PDB entry 8OPC | electron microscopy, 2.99 A resolution | chains Aa and Ab of the 56 polymer chains in the assembly

# Chain Aa
Molecule: Genome polyprotein (Fragment)
From: Potato virus Y strain NTN
Reference sequence: A0A0A7DIV0 (A0A0A7DIV0_9POTV); residue numbers follow UniProt; this construct covers 1-267
Chain sequence (267 residues; each row starts with the number of its first residue):
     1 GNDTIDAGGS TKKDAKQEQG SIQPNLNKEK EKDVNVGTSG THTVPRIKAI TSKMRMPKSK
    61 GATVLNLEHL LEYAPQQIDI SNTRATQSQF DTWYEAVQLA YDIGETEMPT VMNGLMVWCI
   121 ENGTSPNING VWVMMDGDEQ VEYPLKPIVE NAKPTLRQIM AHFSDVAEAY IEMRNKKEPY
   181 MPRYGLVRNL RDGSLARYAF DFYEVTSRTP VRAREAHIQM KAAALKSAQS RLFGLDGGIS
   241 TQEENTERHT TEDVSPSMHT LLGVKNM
Unresolved in the structure: 1-41
What the authors report for this chain:
  - binding site for the 5-nt RNA strand (chain Ab): Ser125 to Gly130
  - conformationally variable residues (loop rearrangement, order/disorder transition): Lys53, Ser125 to Gly130, Ala222
  - mutagenesis - S39C/E72C: increased stability

# Chain Ab
Molecule: 5-nt RNA strand
From: Potato virus Y strain NTN
Sequence (5 nucleotides; each row starts with the number of its first residue):
     1 UUUUU

# How chain Aa and chain Ab interact
Pairs across the interface (25):
  Thr83(Aa) with U1(Ab), phosphate contact
  Asn122(Aa) with U5(Ab), hydrogen bond to the sugar
  Ser125(Aa) with U4(Ab), hydrogen bond to the phosphate; U5(Ab), base contact
  Pro126(Aa) with U3(Ab), phosphate contact; U4(Ab), phosphate contact
  Asn127(Aa) with U4(Ab), phosphate contact; U5(Ab), base contact
  Ile128(Aa) with U5(Ab), base contact
  Thr155(Aa) with U2(Ab), phosphate contact; U3(Ab), phosphate contact
  Arg157(Aa) with U3(Ab), salt bridge to the phosphate; U4(Ab), salt bridge to the phosphate
  Gln158(Aa) with U1(Ab), phosphate contact; U2(Ab), hydrogen bond to the phosphate
  Arg183(Aa) with U5(Ab), hydrogen bond to the phosphate
  Tyr184(Aa) with U4(Ab), hydrogen bond to the base
  Arg188(Aa) with U4(Ab), phosphate contact; U5(Ab), salt bridge to the phosphate
  Asp201(Aa) with U4(Ab), hydrogen bond to the sugar
  Lys221(Aa) with U4(Ab), base contact
  Ala224(Aa) with U4(Ab), sugar contact
  Leu225(Aa) with U3(Ab), base contact; U4(Ab), sugar contact
  Ala228(Aa) with U3(Ab), base contact
Also at the interface, not in a pair above, chain Aa (21 interface residues in all): Asn82, Gly123, Val187, Ser230

# In short
21 residues of chain Aa and 5 residues of chain Ab are in contact; the contacts include 6 hydrogen bonds and 3
salt bridges. Polar pairs include Tyr184(Aa)-U4(Ab), Asn122(Aa)-U5(Ab) and Asp201(Aa)-U4(Ab). The paper
reports a binding site for the 5-nt RNA strand (chain Ab) at Ser125(Aa); S39C/E72C of chain Aa increase
stability.
Here chain Aa is Genome polyprotein (Fragment) and chain Ab is a 5-nt RNA strand, both from Potato virus Y
strain NTN. Entry 8OPC (Virus-like Particle based on PVY coat protein with helical architecture encapsidating
ssRNA) was determined by electron microscopy, deposited together with 8OPE and 8OPL.
